8VUR - chains H and L of the 6 polymer chains in the assembly; structure by electron microscopy, 3.84 A resolution.

Chain H:
Name: 003-102 Heavy
Organism: Homo sapiens
Sequence (234 residues; each row starts with the number of its first residue; note: 112 numbers in that range are skipped by the numbering (no residue carries them; nothing is unmodelled there)):
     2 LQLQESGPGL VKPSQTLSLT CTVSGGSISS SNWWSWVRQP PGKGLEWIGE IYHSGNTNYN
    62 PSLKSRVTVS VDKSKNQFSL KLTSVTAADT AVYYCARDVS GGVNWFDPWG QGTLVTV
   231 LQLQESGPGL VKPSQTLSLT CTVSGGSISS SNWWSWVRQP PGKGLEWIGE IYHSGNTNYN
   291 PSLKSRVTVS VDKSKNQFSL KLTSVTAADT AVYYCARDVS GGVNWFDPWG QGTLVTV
Disulfides: C22-C96, C251-C325

Chain L:
Name: 003-102 Light
Organism: Homo sapiens
Sequence (218 residues; row label = number of the first residue in the row; note: 120 numbers in that range are skipped by the numbering (no residue carries them; nothing is unmodelled there)):
     1 NFMLTQPHSV SESPGKTVTI SCTRSSGSIA SNYVQWYQQR PGSAPTTVIY EDNQRPSGVP
    61 DRFSGSIDSS SNSASLTISG LKTEDEADYY CQSYDSSTVV FGGGTKLTV
   230 NFMLTQPHSV SESPGKTVTI SCTRSSGSIA SNYVQWYQQR PGSAPTTVIY EDNQRPSGVP
   290 DRFSGSIDSS SNSASLTISG LKTEDEADYY CQSYDSSTVV FGGGTKLTV
Disulfides: C22-C91, C251-C320

How chain H and chain L interact:
Residue-residue contacts - 32 pairs, chain H then chain L:
  K44(H) - Y90(L)  hydrogen bond (backbone-side chain)
  G45(H) - Y90(L)
  G45(H) - G102(L)
  G45(H) - G103(L)
  L46(H) - Y90(L)  hydrophobic
  L46(H) - F101(L)  hydrophobic
  W48(H) - T98(L)
  W48(H) - V99(L)  hydrophobic
  P62(H) - T98(L)
  Y95(H) - S43(L)
  Y95(H) - P45(L)
  G103(H) - Y94(L)
  V104(H) - Y33(L)  hydrophobic
  V104(H) - E51(L)
  N105(H) - Q35(L)
  N105(H) - Y94(L)
  W106(H) - Y37(L)
  W106(H) - Y50(L)  hydrophobic
  F107(H) - Y37(L)  hydrogen bond (backbone-side chain)
  F107(H) - F101(L)  hydrophobic
  W110(H) - P45(L)
  G111(H) - A44(L)
  K273(H) - Y319(L)
  G274(H) - Y319(L)
  L275(H) - F330(L)
  W277(H) - T327(L)
  G332(H) - Y323(L)
  V333(H) - Y323(L)
  N334(H) - Y323(L)
  W339(H) - A273(L)  hydrophobic
  W339(H) - P274(L)
  G340(H) - A273(L)
Interface residues without a listed pair, chain H (26 interface residues in all): V38, E47, P291, D337
Interface residues without a listed pair, chain L (25 interface residues in all): T47, T276, S326, V328

In short:
26 residues of chain H and 25 residues of chain L are in contact, with 2 hydrogen bonds. Among the polar pairs
are K44(H)-Y90(L) and F107(H)-Y37(L).
Here chain H is 003-102 Heavy and chain L is 003-102 Light, both from Homo sapiens. Entry 8VUR (Human GluN1-2A
with IgG 003-102 WT conformation) was determined by electron microscopy together with 8VUH, 8VUJ, 8VUL, 8VUN,
8VUQ, 8VUT, 8VUY and 8VVH from the same study.
